7Z1O - chains B and S of the 20 polymer chains in the assembly; structure by electron microscopy, 2.70 A resolution.

[Chain B]
Protein: DNA-directed RNA polymerase III subunit RPC2
Source organism: Saccharomyces cerevisiae W303
Notes: EC 2.7.7.6
UniProt: P22276 (RPC2_YEAST); numbering as in UniProt (aligned over 1-1149)
Chain sequence (1149 residues; each row starts with the number of its first residue):
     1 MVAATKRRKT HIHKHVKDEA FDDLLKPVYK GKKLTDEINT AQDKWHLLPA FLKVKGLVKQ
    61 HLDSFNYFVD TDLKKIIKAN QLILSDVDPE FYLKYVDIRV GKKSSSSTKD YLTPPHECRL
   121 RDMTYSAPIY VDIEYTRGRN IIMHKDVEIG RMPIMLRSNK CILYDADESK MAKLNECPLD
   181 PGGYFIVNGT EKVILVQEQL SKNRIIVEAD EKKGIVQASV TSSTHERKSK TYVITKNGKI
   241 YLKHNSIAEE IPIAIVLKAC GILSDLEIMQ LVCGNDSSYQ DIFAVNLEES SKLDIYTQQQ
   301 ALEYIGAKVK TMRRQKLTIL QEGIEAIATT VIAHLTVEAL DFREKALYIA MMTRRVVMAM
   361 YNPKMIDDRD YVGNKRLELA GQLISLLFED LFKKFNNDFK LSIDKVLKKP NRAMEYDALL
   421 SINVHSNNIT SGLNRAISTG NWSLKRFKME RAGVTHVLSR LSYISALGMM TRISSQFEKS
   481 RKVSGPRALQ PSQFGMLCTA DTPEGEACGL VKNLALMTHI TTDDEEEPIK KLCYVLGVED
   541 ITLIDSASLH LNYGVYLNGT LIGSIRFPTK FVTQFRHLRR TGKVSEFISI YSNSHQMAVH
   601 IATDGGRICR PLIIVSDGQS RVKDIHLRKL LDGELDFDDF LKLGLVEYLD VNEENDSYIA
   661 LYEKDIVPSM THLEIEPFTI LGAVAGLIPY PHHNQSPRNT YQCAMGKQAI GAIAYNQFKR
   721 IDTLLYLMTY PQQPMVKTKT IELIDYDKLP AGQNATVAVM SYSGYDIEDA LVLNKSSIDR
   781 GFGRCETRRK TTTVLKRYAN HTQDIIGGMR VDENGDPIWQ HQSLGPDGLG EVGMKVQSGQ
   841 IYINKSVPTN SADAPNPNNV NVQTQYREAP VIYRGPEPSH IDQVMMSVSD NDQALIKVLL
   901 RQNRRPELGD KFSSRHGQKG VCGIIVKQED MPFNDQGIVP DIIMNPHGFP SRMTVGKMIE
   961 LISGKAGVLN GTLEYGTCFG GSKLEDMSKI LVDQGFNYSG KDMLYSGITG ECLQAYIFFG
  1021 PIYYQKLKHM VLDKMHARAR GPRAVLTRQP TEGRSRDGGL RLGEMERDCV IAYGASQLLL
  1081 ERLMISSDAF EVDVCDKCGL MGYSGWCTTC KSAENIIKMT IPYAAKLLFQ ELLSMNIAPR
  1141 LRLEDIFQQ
Not modelled in the structure: 1-37, 852-862
Ion coordination: Zn2+: Cys1095, Cys1098, Cys1107, Cys1110
Curated features (UniProtKB/Swiss-Prot):
  - zinc finger: Cys1095 to Cys1110 (C4-type)
  - binding site (Zn(2+)): Cys1095, Cys1098, Cys1107, Cys1110
Reported in the primary citation:
  - mutagenesis - Q199R, R481G: decreased growth
  - mutagenesis - K448A, R451V: unchanged growth

[Chain S]
Molecule: Nt-DNA
Sequence (44 nucleotides; each row starts with the number of its first residue):
     1 GAATCTCTTA GCAACCATTA TTTTTTTGCC TTCCGAAAAT TTTG
Not modelled in the structure: 1-18

[Interface between chain B and chain S]
Pairs across the interface (42):
  Gln199(B) with DT24(S), hydrogen bond to the base; DT25(S), base contact
  Lys212(B) with DG28(S), salt bridge to the phosphate
  Thr221(B) with DT23(S), base contact
  Glu226(B) with DT21(S), hydrogen bond to the base
  Arg227(B) with DT21(S), base contact; DT22(S), base contact
  Lys228(B) with DT22(S), hydrogen bond to the base; DT23(S), base contact
  Ser229(B) with DT23(S), phosphate contact
  Lys230(B) with DT23(S), base contact; DT24(S), sugar contact
  Tyr232(B) with DT24(S), sugar contact
  His244(B) with DT23(S), salt bridge to the phosphate
  Asn245(B) with DT23(S), phosphate contact; DT24(S), hydrogen bond to the phosphate
  Ser246(B) with DT22(S), hydrogen bond to the phosphate
  Thr311(B) with DT21(S), phosphate contact
  Met312(B) with DA20(S), sugar contact; DT21(S), phosphate contact
  Arg313(B) with DT21(S), phosphate contact
  Arg314(B) with DA20(S), salt bridge to the phosphate
  Arg376(B) with DT23(S), base contact
  Lys393(B) with DT21(S), hydrogen bond to the base; DT22(S), base contact
  Lys400(B) with DA20(S), salt bridge to the phosphate
  Arg446(B) with DT22(S), hydrogen bond to the base
  Phe447(B) with DT22(S), base contact; DT23(S), base contact
  Lys448(B) with DT23(S), salt bridge to the phosphate; DT24(S), base contact
  Met449(B) with DT24(S), base contact; DT25(S), base contact
  Glu450(B) with DT25(S), hydrogen bond to the base
  Arg451(B) with DT25(S), base contact
  Gln476(B) with DT24(S), hydrogen bond to the base; DT25(S), sugar contact
  Phe477(B) with DT25(S), phosphate contact
  Glu478(B) with DT26(S), phosphate contact
  Lys479(B) with DT26(S), base contact
  Ser480(B) with DT26(S), sugar contact
  Lys482(B) with DT27(S), sugar contact
Interface residues without a listed pair, chain B (35 interface residues in all): Glu378, Leu386, Leu401, Arg481
Interface residues without a listed pair, chain S (10 interface residues in all): DT19

[In short]
The interface between chain B and chain S involves 35 residues on one side and 10 on the other, with 9
hydrogen bonds and 5 salt bridges. Among the polar pairs are Gln199(B)-DT24(S), Glu226(B)-DT21(S) and
Lys228(B)-DT22(S). From the paper: Q199R and R481G of chain B reduce growth; K448A and R451V of chain B leave
growth unchanged.
Chain B is DNA-directed RNA polymerase III subunit RPC2 (Saccharomyces cerevisiae W303) and chain S is Nt-DNA;
the structure, Structure of yeast RNA Polymerase III PTC + NTPs, was determined by electron microscopy
together with 7Z1L, 7Z1M and 7Z1N from the same study.
